PDB entry 4WP2 | X-ray diffraction, 1.70 A resolution | chains A and B of the 8 polymer chains in the assembly

# Chain A (and B)
Molecule: Putative mRNA export protein
Organism: Chaetomium thermophilum
Notes: chain B of this document is another copy of the same molecule, construct and numbering; everything in this record applies to it too
Reference sequence: G0SET4 (G0SET4_CHATD); numbering as in UniProt (aligned over 600-657)
Chain sequence (61 residues; each row starts with the number of its first residue):
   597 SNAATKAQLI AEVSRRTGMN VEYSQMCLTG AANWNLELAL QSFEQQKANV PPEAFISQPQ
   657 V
Differences from the reference sequence: expression tag (597-599)
Modified / non-standard residues: Cys623 (S-(dimethylarsenic)cysteine; CAS)

# How chain A and chain B interact
Pairs across the interface - 21 pairs, chain A then chain B:
  Ser597(A) - Gln621(B)  hydrogen bond
  Ala599(A) - Ala603(B)
  Ala599(A) - Ile606(B)  hydrophobic
  Ala600(A) - Ile606(B)
  Ala600(A) - Val617(B)
  Ala600(A) - Gln621(B)
  Lys602(A) - Ala603(B)
  Ala603(A) - Ala603(B)
  Ala603(A) - Ile606(B)  hydrophobic
  Ala603(A) - Ala607(B)
  Ile606(A) - Ala603(B)  hydrophobic
  Ile606(A) - Gln604(B)
  Ile606(A) - Ala607(B)  hydrophobic
  Val617(A) - Gln604(B)
  Val617(A) - Ala607(B)  hydrophobic
  Val617(A) - Glu608(B)
  Glu618(A) - Gln604(B)
  Gln621(A) - Ala600(B)  hydrogen bond (side chain-backbone)
  Gln621(A) - Ala603(B)
  Gln621(A) - Gln604(B)  hydrogen bond
  Ile652(A) - Arg611(B)
Other interface residues (no listed pair), chain A (11 interface residues in all): Gln604
Other interface residues (no listed pair), chain B (11 interface residues in all): Lys602, Glu618

# Overview
The chain A/chain B interface involves 11 residues from each chain; the contacts include 3 hydrogen bonds.
Polar pairs include Ser597(A)-Gln621(B), Gln621(A)-Ala600(B) and Gln621(A)-Gln604(B).
Both chains are Putative mRNA export protein (Chaetomium thermophilum). Entry 4WP2 (Chaetomium Mex67 UBA
domain) was determined by X-ray diffraction, deposited together with 4WP5, 4WP6, 4WPM, 4X2M and 4XM4.
